7N00 - chains A and B of the 4 polymer chains in the assembly; structure by electron microscopy, 2.27 A resolution.

Chain A:
Name: ALK tyrosine kinase receptor
Organism: Homo sapiens
Notes: EC 2.7.10.1; engineered mutation(s): C66Y
Reference sequence: Q9UM73 (ALK_HUMAN); residues 648-1025 here = UniProt positions 648-1025
Sequence (379 residues; row label = number of the first residue in the row):
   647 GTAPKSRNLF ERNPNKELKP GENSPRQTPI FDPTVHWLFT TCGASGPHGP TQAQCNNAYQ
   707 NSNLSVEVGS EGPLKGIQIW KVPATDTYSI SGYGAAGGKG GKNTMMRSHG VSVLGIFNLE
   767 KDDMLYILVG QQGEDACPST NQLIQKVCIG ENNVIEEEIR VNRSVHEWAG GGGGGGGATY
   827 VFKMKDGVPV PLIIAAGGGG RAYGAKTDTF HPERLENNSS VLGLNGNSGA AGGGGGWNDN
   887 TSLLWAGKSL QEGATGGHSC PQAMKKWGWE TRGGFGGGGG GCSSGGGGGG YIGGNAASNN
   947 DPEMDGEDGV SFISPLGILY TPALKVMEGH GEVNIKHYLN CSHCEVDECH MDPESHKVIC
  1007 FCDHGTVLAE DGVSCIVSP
Not modelled in the structure: 647-676, 1023-1025
Cystine bridges: C688-C701, C783-C794, C906-C928, C987-C995, C990-C1006, C1008-C1021
Construct notes: expression tag (647)
Curated features (UniProtKB/Swiss-Prot):
  - region: C987 to P1025 (EGF-like)
  - glycosylation (N-linked (GlcNAc...) asparagine): N709, N808, N863, N864, N886, N986
  - natural variant: A877 (A877S: In an ovarian serous carcinoma sample)
  - mutagenesis: E859 (E859A: Slightly decreased autophosphorylation. Decreased autophosphorylation and subsequent activation; when associated with A-974), Y966 (Y966A: Slightly decreased autophosphorylation. Strongly reduced autophosphorylation and subsequent activation; when associated with A-994), E974 (E974A: Slightly decreased autophosphorylation. Decreased autophosphorylation and subsequent activation; when associated with A-859), E994 (E994A: SlStrongly reduced autophosphorylation and subsequent activation; when associated with A-966)
What the authors report for this chain:
  - self-association interface (contacts with another copy of this molecule); pairs are residue here / residue on that copy: N703-T786, A704-T786, A704-Q788, Y705-Q788, N707-L789, T786-G689, N787-N703 (hydrogen bond), N787-A704, N787-Q706, Q788-L684, Q788-T686
  - mutagenesis - T686A/N787A/Q788A/I795A (5-fold): decreased binding to ALKAL22M
  - mutagenesis - H996A, F1007A: decreased signaling with ALK and LTK ligand 2 (chain B)

Chain B:
Name: ALK and LTK ligand 2
Organism: Homo sapiens
Reference sequence: Q6UX46 (ALKL2_HUMAN); residues 25-152 here = UniProt positions 25-152
Sequence (128 residues; numbered 25 to 152; the number before each row is that of its first residue):
    25 GAEPREPADG QALLRLVVEL VQELRKHHSA EHKGLQLLGR DYALGRAEAA GLGPSPEQRV
    85 EIVPRDLRMK DKFLKHLTGP LYFSPKCSKH FHRLYHNTRD CTIPAYYKRC ARLLTRLAVS
   145 PVCMEDKQ
Not modelled in the structure: 25-92, 150-152
Cystine bridges: C111-C147, C125-C134
Construct notes: engineered mutation Y66 (Cys in Q6UX46)
Curated features (UniProtKB/Swiss-Prot):
  - mutagenesis: K94 to H100 (Abolished association with the cell membrane, leading to impaired activation of receptor tyrosine kinase ALK), F97 (F97E: Slightly reduced affinity for receptor tyrosine kinase LTK), H100 (H100E: Slightly reduced affinity for receptor tyrosine kinase LTK), R123 (R123E: Reduced affinity for receptor tyrosine kinases ALK and LTK), R136 (R136E: Reduced affinity for receptor tyrosine kinases ALK and LTK)
What the authors report for this chain:
  - mutagenesis - I127A/Y130A (5-fold): decreased binding to ALK-ECRABR-4M
  - mutagenesis - K94E/K96E/K99E/H100E: unchanged binding to ALK tyrosine kinase receptor (chain A)
  - mutagenesis - K94E/K96E/K99E/H100E: abolished signaling with ALK tyrosine kinase receptor (chain A)
  - specificity-determining residues: H120, D124 (proposed by the authors, not directly observed)

How chain A and chain B interact:
Residue-residue contacts - 36 pairs, chain A then chain B:
  L684(A) - R123(B)
  Y739(A) - D124(B)  hydrogen bond
  Y739(A) - R133(B)
  H755(A) - R136(B)  hydrogen bond
  S758(A) - L137(B)
  H857(A) - R140(B)
  E859(A) - R140(B)  salt bridge
  Y966(A) - H114(B)
  Y966(A) - R117(B)  hydrogen bond (backbone-side chain)
  Y966(A) - N121(B)  hydrogen bond
  T967(A) - R117(B)
  T967(A) - L118(B)
  P968(A) - H114(B)
  L970(A) - L118(B)  hydrophobic
  L970(A) - L137(B)
  L970(A) - R140(B)
  L970(A) - L141(B)
  K971(A) - R140(B)
  V972(A) - D124(B)
  V972(A) - R133(B)
  V972(A) - R136(B)  hydrogen bond (backbone-side chain)
  V972(A) - L137(B)  hydrophobic
  M973(A) - R133(B)
  E974(A) - R133(B)
  E974(A) - R136(B)  salt bridge
  E978(A) - R123(B)  salt bridge
  E978(A) - R133(B)  salt bridge
  N980(A) - R123(B)
  K982(A) - N121(B)
  E994(A) - H116(B)  salt bridge
  E994(A) - R117(B)  salt bridge
  C995(A) - H116(B)
  C995(A) - N121(B)
  H996(A) - H116(B)
  H996(A) - H120(B)
  F1007(A) - H116(B)
Also at the interface, not in a pair above, chain A (24 interface residues in all): H682, P858, L965
Also at the interface, not in a pair above, chain B (16 interface residues in all): S112, K113, S144
From the paper, about this interface:
  - pairs named by the authors: S758(A)-L137(B), H857(A)-R140(B), P858(A)-R140(B), E859(A)-R140(B) (salt bridge), Y966(A)-H114(B), Y966(A)-N121(B), T967(A)-R117(B), L970(A)-L118(B), L970(A)-L137(B), L970(A)-R140(B), L970(A)-L141(B), K971(A)-R136(B), K971(A)-R140(B), V972(A)-D124(B), V972(A)-R133(B), V972(A)-R136(B) (hydrogen bond), V972(A)-L137(B), M973(A)-R133(B), E974(A)-R136(B) (salt bridge), E978(A)-R123(B) (salt bridge), E978(A)-R133(B) (salt bridge), N980(A)-R123(B), K982(A)-N121(B) (hydrogen bond), E994(A)-R117(B) (salt bridge), H996(A)-H116(B) (pi stacking), S112(B)-F1007(A), H114(B)-P968(A), H116(B)-F1007(A) (pi stacking), R117(B)-Y966(A) (pi stacking), L118(B)-T967(A), H120(B)-H996(A) (pi stacking), R123(B)-H682(A), D124(B)-Y739(A) (hydrogen bond), R133(B)-Y739(A), R136(B)-H755(A), L141(B)-P968(A), S144(B)-P968(A)

Summary:
24 residues of chain A and 16 residues of chain B are in contact; the contacts include 5 hydrogen bonds and 6
salt bridges. Polar pairs include E859(A)-R140(B), E974(A)-R136(B) and E978(A)-R123(B). The paper describes
contacts between S758(A) and L137(B), H857(A) and R140(B) and P858(A) and R140(B) among others; salt bridges
between E859(A) and R140(B), E974(A) and R136(B) and E978(A) and R123(B) among others; hydrogen bonds between
V972(A) and R136(B), K982(A) and N121(B) and D124(B) and Y739(A). From the paper: H996A and F1007A of chain A
reduce signaling with ALK and LTK ligand 2 (chain B); specificity determinants H120(B) and D124(B); 5
substitutions were tested in all.
Here chain A is ALK tyrosine kinase receptor and chain B is ALK and LTK ligand 2, both from Homo sapiens.
Entry 7N00 (Anaplastic lymphoma kinase (ALK) extracellular fragment of ligand binding region 648-1025 in
complex with AUG-alpha) was determined by electron microscopy (same publication as 7MZY).
